Entry 8BWL (X-ray diffraction, 1.96 A resolution); this record covers chains A and D of the 4 polymer chains in the assembly.

== Chain A ==
Molecule: Growth/differentiation factor 5
Organism: Homo sapiens
UniProt: P43026 (GDF5_HUMAN); residues 382-501 here = UniProt positions 382-501
Amino-acid sequence (121 residues; numbered 381 to 501; the number before each row is that of its first residue):
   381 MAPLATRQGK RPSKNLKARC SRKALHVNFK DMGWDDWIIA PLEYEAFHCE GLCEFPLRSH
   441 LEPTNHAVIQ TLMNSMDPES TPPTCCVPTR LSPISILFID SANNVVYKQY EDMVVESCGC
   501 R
Not modelled in the structure: 381-396
Disulfide bonds: Cys400-Cys466, Cys429-Cys498, Cys433-Cys500
Sequence notes: initiating methionine (381)
Bound ions: Ca2+: Gly413, Asp416
Curated features (UniProtKB/Swiss-Prot):
  - natural variant: Arg399 (R399C: In BDA1C), Cys400 (C400Y: In AMD2A), Trp414 (W414R: In SYNS2 and BDA1C), Pro436 (P436T: In AMD2B), Leu437 (deletion: In AMD2B), Arg438 (R438L: In SYNS2 and SYM1B), Ser439 (S439T: In AMD2B), His440 (H440L: In AMD2B), Leu441 (L441P: In AMD2B, SYNS2 and BDA2), Asn445 (N445K: In SYNS2; N445T: In SYNS2), Ser475 (S475N: In SYNS2), Val486 (V486M: In BDC), 1 further natural variant entry in UniProt
  - mutagenesis: Tyr490 (Y490N: Resitant to NOG inhibition)
From the paper describing this entry:
  - Ca2+ coordination: Gly413, Asp416
  - contacts within the chain: Trp414-Trp417 (pi stacking)

== Chain D ==
Molecule: Twisted gastrulation protein homolog 1
Organism: Homo sapiens
UniProt: Q9GZX9 (TWSG1_HUMAN); residues 26-83 here = UniProt positions 26-83
Amino-acid sequence (69 residues; numbered 23 to 91; the number before each row is that of its first residue):
    23 ETGCNKALCA SDVSKCLIQE LCQCRPGEGN CSCCKECMLC LGALWDECCD CVGMCNPRNY
    83 SGTLEVLFQ
Not modelled in the structure: 23-24, 49-52, 79-91
Disulfide bonds: Cys26-Cys73, Cys31-Cys70, Cys38-Cys62, Cys44-Cys59, Cys46-Cys55, Cys53-Cys56, Cys71-Cys77
Sequence notes: expression tag (23-25, 84-91)
Bound ions: Ca2+: Ala65, Glu69
Curated features (UniProtKB/Swiss-Prot):
  - glycosylation (N-linked (GlcNAc...) asparagine): Asn52, Asn81
From the paper describing this entry:
  - mutagenesis - I40A (Kd 454.4 uM): decreased binding to BMP7
  - mutagenesis - I40A: abolished binding to BMP2
  - mutagenesis - D34A: unchanged binding to Growth/differentiation factor 5 (chain A)
  - mutagenesis - I40A, I40E: abolished signaling with Growth/differentiation factor 5 (chain A)
  - mutagenesis - I40A, I40E: decreased growth in response to organoid survival

== Chain A / chain D interface ==
Contacting residue pairs - 19 pairs, chain A then chain D:
  Glu434(A) with Lys28(D), salt bridge
  Phe435(A) with Cys26(D), hydrophobic; Lys28(D), hydrogen bond (backbone-side chain); Ala32(D), hydrophobic; Val35(D), hydrophobic
  Pro436(A) with Cys73(D)
  Ser439(A) with Leu39(D); Cys44(D), hydrogen bond (side chain-backbone); Gln45(D); Val74(D)
  His440(A) with Arg47(D)
  Glu442(A) with Gln45(D)
  Asn445(A) with Ile40(D)
  Val448(A) with Ser36(D); Ile40(D), hydrophobic
  Leu452(A) with Ala32(D); Ser33(D); Ser36(D)
  Ser455(A) with Ala32(D)
Also at the interface, not in a pair above, chain A (11 interface residues in all): Ile449
Also at the interface, not in a pair above, chain D (15 interface residues in all): Cys31, Cys46
Interface features reported in the paper:
  - specific contacts: Glu434(A)-Lys28(D) (salt bridge), Val448(A)-Ile40(D) (hydrophobic contact), Ile449(A)-Ile40(D) (hydrophobic contact), Lys28(D)-Phe435(A) (hydrophobic contact), Val35(D)-Phe435(A) (hydrophobic contact)
  - interface residues, chain A: Phe435(A)

== Overview ==
Chain A and chain D form an interface of 11 and 15 residues respectively, with 2 hydrogen bonds and 1 salt
bridge. Polar contacts include Glu434(A)-Lys28(D), Phe435(A)-Lys28(D) and Ser439(A)-Cys44(D). The authors
report a salt bridge between Glu434(A) and Lys28(D); hydrophobic contacts between Val448(A) and Ile40(D),
Ile449(A) and Ile40(D) and Lys28(D) and Phe435(A) among others. The paper reports that I40A and I40E of chain
D abolish signaling with Growth/differentiation factor 5 (chain A); the interface residue Phe435(A).
Chain A is Growth/differentiation factor 5 and chain D is Twisted gastrulation protein homolog 1, both from
Homo sapiens; the structure, Crystal structure of human Twisted gastrulation protein homolog 1 (TWSG1) in
complex with human Growth Differentiation ..., was determined by X-ray diffraction together with 8BWA, 8BWD,
8BWI, 8BWM and 8BWN from the same study.
